3VEY - chain A; structure by X-ray diffraction, 2.25 A resolution.

# Chain A
Molecule: Glucokinase
Organism: Homo sapiens
Notes: EC 2.7.1.2
UniProtKB: P35557 (HXK4_HUMAN); residue numbers follow UniProt; this construct covers 16-465
Amino-acid sequence (455 residues; numbered 11 to 465; the number before each row is that of its first residue):
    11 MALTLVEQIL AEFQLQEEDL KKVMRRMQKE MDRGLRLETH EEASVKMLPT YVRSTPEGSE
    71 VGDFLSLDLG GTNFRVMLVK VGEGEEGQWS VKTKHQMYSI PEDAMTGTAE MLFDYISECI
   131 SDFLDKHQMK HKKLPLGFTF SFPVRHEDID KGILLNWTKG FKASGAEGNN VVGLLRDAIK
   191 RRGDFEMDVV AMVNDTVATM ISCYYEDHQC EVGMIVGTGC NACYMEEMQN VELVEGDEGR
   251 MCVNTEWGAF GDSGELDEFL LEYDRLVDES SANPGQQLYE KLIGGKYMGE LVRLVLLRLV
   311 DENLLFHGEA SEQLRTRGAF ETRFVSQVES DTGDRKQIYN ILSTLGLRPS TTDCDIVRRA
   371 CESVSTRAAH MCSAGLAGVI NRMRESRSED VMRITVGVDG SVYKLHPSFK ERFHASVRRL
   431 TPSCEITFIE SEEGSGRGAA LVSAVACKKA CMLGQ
Unresolved in the structure: 11-13, 462-465
Sequence notes: expression tag (11-15)
UniProt features mapped onto this chain:
  - binding site (ATP): Asp78 to Asn83, Thr228, Gly295, Lys296, Thr332 to Ser336, Ser411 to Leu415
  - binding site (substrate): Ser151, Phe152, Thr168, Lys169, Asn204, Asp205, Asn231, Glu256, Glu290
Ion coordination: Na+: Met238, Val241, Val244, Gly246
Ligand contacts:
  - 0H5 (6-methoxy-N-(1-methyl-1H-pyrazol-3-yl)quinazolin-4-amine): Tyr61, Val62, Arg63, Ser64, Thr65, Ile159, Ile211, Tyr214, Tyr215, Met235, Leu451, Val452, Val455, Ala456
  - ATP-gamma-S (AGS; phosphothiophosphoric acid-adenylate ester): Gly80, Gly81, Thr82, Ser151, Lys169, Asp205, Ile225, Gly227, Thr228, Gly229, Gly295, Lys296, Thr332, Arg333, Ser336, Gly410, Ser411, Val412, Leu415, His416
  - alpha-D-glucopyranose (GLC): Ser151, Phe152, Pro153, Thr168, Lys169, Asn204, Asp205, Thr206, Ile225, Gly229, Cys230, Asn231, Glu256, Gln287, Glu290
From the paper describing this entry:
  - binding site for ATP-gamma-S: Thr228, Gly229
  - catalytic residues: Asp205
  - disease-associated variants - Y214C: increased catalytic activity (citing earlier work)
  - mutagenesis - T65I, Y214C (Kd 2.1 mm): increased binding to alpha-D-glucopyranose (citing earlier work)
  - mutagenesis - T65I: decreased catalytic activity (citing earlier work)

# In short
Bound to chain A: alpha-D-glucopyranose, ATP-gamma-S and compound 0H5. The Na+ site is built by Met238,
Val241, Val244 and Gly246. From UniProt: 19 ATP-binding residues and 9 substrate-binding residues. From the
paper: the catalytic residue Asp205; T65I and Y214C increase binding to alpha-D-glucopyranose.
Chain A is Glucokinase (Homo sapiens); the structure, glucokinase in complex with glucose and ATPgS, was
determined by X-ray diffraction (same publication as 3VEV, 3VF6 and 4DHY).
